6TFR - chains A and D of the 5 polymer chains in the assembly; structure by X-ray diffraction, 1.45 A resolution.

== Chain A (and D) ==
Protein: Linalool dehydratase-isomerase protein LDI
Source organism: Castellaniella defragrans 65Phen
Notes: chain D of this document is another copy of the same molecule, construct and numbering; everything in this record applies to it too
Reference sequence: W8X534 (W8X534_CASDE); residues 2-372 here correspond to UniProt positions 31-401 (UniProt number = residue number + 29)
Sequence (373 residues; numbered 0 to 372; the number before each row is that of its first residue; numbering starts at 0):
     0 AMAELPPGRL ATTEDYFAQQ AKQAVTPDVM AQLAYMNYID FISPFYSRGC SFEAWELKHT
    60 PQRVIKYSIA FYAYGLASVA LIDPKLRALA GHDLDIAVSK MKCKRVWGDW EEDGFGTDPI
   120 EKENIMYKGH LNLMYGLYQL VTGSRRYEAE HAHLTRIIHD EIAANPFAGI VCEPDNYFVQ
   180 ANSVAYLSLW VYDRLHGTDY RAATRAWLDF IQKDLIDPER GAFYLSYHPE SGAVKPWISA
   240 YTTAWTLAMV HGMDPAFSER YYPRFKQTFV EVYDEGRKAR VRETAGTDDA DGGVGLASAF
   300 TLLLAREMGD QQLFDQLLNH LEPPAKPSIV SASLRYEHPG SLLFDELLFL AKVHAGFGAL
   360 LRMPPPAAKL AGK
Unresolved in the structure: 0-2, 366-372 (chain D: 0-2, 367-372)
Construct notes: expression tag (0-1); engineered mutation Ala180 (Cys209 in W8X534)
Cystine bridges: Cys49-Cys102

== How chain A and chain D interact ==
Residue-residue contacts (50):
  Met29(A) - Trp236(D)
  Leu32(A) - Trp236(D)
  Ala33(A) - Trp236(D)
  Asn36(A) - Leu224(D)
  Asn36(A) - Lys234(D)  hydrogen bond (backbone-side chain)
  Asn36(A) - Trp236(D)
  Tyr37(A) - Leu224(D)
  Tyr37(A) - Trp236(D)  hydrophobic
  Tyr37(A) - Ile237(D)  hydrogen bond (side chain-backbone)
  Tyr37(A) - Ser238(D)
  Tyr37(A) - Glu282(D)  hydrogen bond
  Tyr37(A) - Thr283(D)
  Ile38(A) - Gly292(D)
  Asp39(A) - Tyr240(D)  hydrogen bond
  Phe40(A) - Arg62(D)
  Phe40(A) - Tyr66(D)
  Phe40(A) - Met125(D)  hydrophobic
  Phe44(A) - Lys234(D)
  Tyr45(A) - Glu172(D)  hydrogen bond
  Tyr45(A) - Asn175(D)  hydrogen bond (backbone-side chain)
  Tyr45(A) - Phe177(D)  hydrophobic
  Ser46(A) - Phe114(D)
  Ser46(A) - Glu172(D)  hydrogen bond
  Arg47(A) - Phe114(D)
  Arg47(A) - Glu172(D)  hydrogen bond (backbone-side chain)
  Arg47(A) - Pro173(D)  hydrogen bond (side chain-backbone)
  Arg47(A) - Asp174(D)  salt bridge
  Gly48(A) - Asp112(D)
  Gly48(A) - Phe114(D)
  Cys49(A) - Asp112(D)  hydrogen bond (backbone-backbone)
  Ser50(A) - Arg62(D)  hydrogen bond
  Ser50(A) - Asp112(D)
  Glu52(A) - Arg62(D)  salt bridge
  Ala87(A) - Ser230(D)
  Ala87(A) - Ala232(D)
  Leu88(A) - Ala232(D)
  Leu88(A) - Lys234(D)
  Leu88(A) - Pro235(D)
  His91(A) - Asp174(D)  salt bridge
  His91(A) - Asn175(D)
  His91(A) - His227(D)
  His91(A) - Ser230(D)
  Tyr137(A) - Glu229(D)
  Ser143(A) - Glu229(D)
  Arg145(A) - Glu229(D)
  Val329(A) - Asp288(D)
  Ser330(A) - Thr283(D)
  Ser330(A) - Thr286(D)
  Ser330(A) - Asp288(D)  hydrogen bond (backbone-side chain)
  Ser330(A) - Gly291(D)
Interface residues without a listed pair, chain A (28 interface residues in all): Leu85, Asp94, Ile328, Ala331
Interface residues without a listed pair, chain D (31 interface residues in all): Glu111, Ala284, Gly285, Val293

== Summary ==
28 residues of chain A and 31 residues of chain D are in contact; the contacts include 12 hydrogen bonds and 3
salt bridges. Polar contacts include Arg47(A)-Asp174(D), Glu52(A)-Arg62(D) and His91(A)-Asp174(D).
Both chains are Linalool dehydratase-isomerase protein LDI (Castellaniella defragrans 65Phen). Entry 6TFR
(Linalool Dehydratase Isomerase C180A mutant) was determined by X-ray diffraction, deposited together with
6T9H, 6TFN, 6TFT and 6THM.
